9FM9 - chains A and C of the 4 polymer chains in the assembly; structure by electron microscopy, 3.10 A resolution.

# Chain A (and C)
Name: Aldehyde dehydrogenase
From: Paracoccus denitrificans
Notes: EC 1.2.1.3; chain C of this document is another copy of the same molecule, construct and numbering; everything in this record applies to it too
UniProt: A1B4L2 (ALDH_PARDP); numbering as in UniProt (aligned over 1-508)
Chain sequence (529 residues; each row starts with the number of its first residue; numbers below 1 keep their minus sign (Met-20 is residue -20)):
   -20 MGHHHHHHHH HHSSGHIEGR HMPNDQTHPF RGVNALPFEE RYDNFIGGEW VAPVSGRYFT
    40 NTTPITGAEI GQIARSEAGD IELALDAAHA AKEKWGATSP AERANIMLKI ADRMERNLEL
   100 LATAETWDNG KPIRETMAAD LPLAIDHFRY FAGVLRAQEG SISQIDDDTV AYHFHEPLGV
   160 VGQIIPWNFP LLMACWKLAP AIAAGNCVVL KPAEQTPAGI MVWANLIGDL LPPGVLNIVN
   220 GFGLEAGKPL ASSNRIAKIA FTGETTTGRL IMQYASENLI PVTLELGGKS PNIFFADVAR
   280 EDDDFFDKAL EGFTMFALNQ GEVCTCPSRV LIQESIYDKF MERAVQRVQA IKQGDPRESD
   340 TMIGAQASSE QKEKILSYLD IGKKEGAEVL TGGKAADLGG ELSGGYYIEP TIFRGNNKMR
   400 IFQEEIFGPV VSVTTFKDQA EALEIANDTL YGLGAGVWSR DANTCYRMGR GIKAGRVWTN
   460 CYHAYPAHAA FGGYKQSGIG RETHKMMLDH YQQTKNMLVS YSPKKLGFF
Not modelled in the structure: -20 to 9 (chain C: -20 to 10, 239-265, 470-481, 505-508)
Sequence notes: initiating methionine (-20); expression tag (-19 to 0)
Ion coordination: K+: Asn40, Thr41, Asp107, Gln194
UniProt features mapped onto this chain:
  - active site: Glu264, Cys303
Reported in the primary citation:
  - specificity-determining residues: Tyr464
  - mutagenesis - Y464G: abolished catalytic activity on acetaldehyde or glycolaldehyde

# Interface between chain A and chain C
Residue-residue contacts - 47 pairs, chain A then chain C:
  Asn84(A) - Arg128(C)
  Leu87(A) - Leu87(C)  hydrophobic
  Asp91(A) - Asp91(C)
  Asp125(A) - Ala80(C)
  Asp125(A) - Arg135(C)  salt bridge
  Arg128(A) - Asn84(C)
  Arg128(A) - Leu87(C)
  Tyr129(A) - Arg135(C)
  Gly132(A) - Gly132(C)
  Val133(A) - Gly132(C)
  Val133(A) - Ala136(C)  hydrophobic
  Arg135(A) - Asp125(C)  salt bridge
  Arg135(A) - Tyr129(C)
  Arg135(A) - Ala466(C)
  Arg135(A) - His467(C)
  Ala136(A) - Gly132(C)
  Ala136(A) - Val133(C)  hydrophobic
  Ala136(A) - Ala136(C)  hydrophobic
  Ala136(A) - His467(C)
  Ala136(A) - Lys484(C)
  Gln137(A) - His467(C)  hydrogen bond (backbone-side chain)
  Glu138(A) - His467(C)  salt bridge
  Glu138(A) - His483(C)  salt bridge
  Glu138(A) - Lys484(C)
  Gln143(A) - Tyr445(C)  hydrogen bond
  Gln143(A) - Arg449(C)
  Asp146(A) - Tyr445(C)
  Asp146(A) - Arg446(C)  salt bridge
  Asp147(A) - Arg446(C)  salt bridge
  Val149(A) - Tyr445(C)
  Ala441(A) - Tyr500(C)
  Asn442(A) - Tyr500(C)
  Asn442(A) - Ser501(C)  hydrogen bond (side chain-backbone)
  Asn442(A) - Pro502(C)
  Tyr445(A) - Val149(C)
  Tyr445(A) - Tyr500(C)  hydrophobic
  Arg446(A) - Asp146(C)  salt bridge
  Arg449(A) - Gln143(C)
  His467(A) - Arg135(C)  hydrogen bond (side chain-backbone)
  His467(A) - Ala136(C)
  His467(A) - Gln137(C)  hydrogen bond (side chain-backbone)
  His467(A) - Glu138(C)  salt bridge
  His483(A) - Glu138(C)  salt bridge
  Lys484(A) - Ala136(C)  hydrogen bond (side chain-backbone)
  Tyr500(A) - Asn442(C)
  Tyr500(A) - Tyr445(C)  hydrophobic
  Tyr500(A) - Arg446(C)
Interface residues without a listed pair, chain A (29 interface residues in all): Ala80, Glu94, Tyr151, Ser501
Interface residues without a listed pair, chain C (31 interface residues in all): Lys88, Tyr151, Ala441, Ser499

# Overview
29 residues of chain A face 31 of chain C across their interface, with 6 hydrogen bonds and 9 salt bridges.
Polar pairs include Asp125(A)-Arg135(C), Glu138(A)-His467(C) and Glu138(A)-His483(C). UniProt lists
active-site residues Glu264(A) and Cys303(A) on chain A. From the paper: Y464G of chain A abolishes catalytic
activity on acetaldehyde or glycolaldehyde; the specificity determinant Tyr464(A).
Chain A and chain C are both Aldehyde dehydrogenase (Paracoccus denitrificans); the structure, Aldehyde
dehydrogenase, was determined by electron microscopy, deposited together with 9FLZ.
